Entry 5EFD (X-ray diffraction, 1.67 A resolution); this record covers chain A.

# Chain A
Molecule: Beta-xylanase
Source organism: Bacillus sp. NG-27
Notes: EC 3.2.1.8
Reference sequence: O30700 (O30700_9BACI); residues 1-354 here correspond to UniProt positions 52-405 (UniProt number = residue number + 51)
Chain sequence (355 residues; numbered 0 to 354; the number before each row is that of its first residue; numbering starts at 0):
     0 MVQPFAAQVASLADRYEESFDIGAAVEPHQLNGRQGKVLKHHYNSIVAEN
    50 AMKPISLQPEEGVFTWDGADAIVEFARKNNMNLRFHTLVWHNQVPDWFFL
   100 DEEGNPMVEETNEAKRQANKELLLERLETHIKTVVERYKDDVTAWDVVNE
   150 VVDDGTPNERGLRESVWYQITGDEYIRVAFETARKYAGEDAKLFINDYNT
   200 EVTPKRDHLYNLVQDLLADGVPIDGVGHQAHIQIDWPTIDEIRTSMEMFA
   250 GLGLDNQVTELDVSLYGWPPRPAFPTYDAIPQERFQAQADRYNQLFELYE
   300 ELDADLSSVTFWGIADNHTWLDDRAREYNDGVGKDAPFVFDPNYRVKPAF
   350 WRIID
Disordered / not traced: 0
Construct notes: expression tag (0); engineered mutation Ala6 (Trp57 in O30700)
Bound ions: Na+: Ser18, Asp302, Leu305; Mg2+: Asn292, Arg351, Asp354
Reported in the primary citation:
  - binding site for 1,2-ethanediol: Phe4, Ala6
  - mutagenesis - W6A: increased binding to ethylene glycol
  - conformationally variable residues (side-chain flip): Phe4

# Summary
Ser18, Asp302 and Leu305 form the Na+ site. Asn292, Arg351 and Asp354 form the Mg2+ site. The paper reports a
binding site for 1,2-ethanediol at Phe4 and Ala6; W6A increases binding to ethylene glycol.
Chain A is Beta-xylanase (Bacillus sp. NG-27); the structure, Crystal structure of a surface pocket creating
mutant (W6A) of an alkali thermostable GH10 xylanase from ..., was determined by X-ray diffraction (same
publication as 5XC0 and 5XC1).
